7LRM - chains A and B of the 3 polymer chains in the assembly; structure by X-ray diffraction, 3.14 A resolution.

== Chain A ==
Molecule: Reverse transcriptase p66
From: Human immunodeficiency virus type 1
Notes: EC 2.7.7.49, 2.7.7.7, 3.1.26.13
UniProt: P03366 (POL_HV1B1); residues 1-555 here correspond to UniProt positions 600-1154 (UniProt number = residue number + 599)
Sequence (555 residues; each row starts with the number of its first residue):
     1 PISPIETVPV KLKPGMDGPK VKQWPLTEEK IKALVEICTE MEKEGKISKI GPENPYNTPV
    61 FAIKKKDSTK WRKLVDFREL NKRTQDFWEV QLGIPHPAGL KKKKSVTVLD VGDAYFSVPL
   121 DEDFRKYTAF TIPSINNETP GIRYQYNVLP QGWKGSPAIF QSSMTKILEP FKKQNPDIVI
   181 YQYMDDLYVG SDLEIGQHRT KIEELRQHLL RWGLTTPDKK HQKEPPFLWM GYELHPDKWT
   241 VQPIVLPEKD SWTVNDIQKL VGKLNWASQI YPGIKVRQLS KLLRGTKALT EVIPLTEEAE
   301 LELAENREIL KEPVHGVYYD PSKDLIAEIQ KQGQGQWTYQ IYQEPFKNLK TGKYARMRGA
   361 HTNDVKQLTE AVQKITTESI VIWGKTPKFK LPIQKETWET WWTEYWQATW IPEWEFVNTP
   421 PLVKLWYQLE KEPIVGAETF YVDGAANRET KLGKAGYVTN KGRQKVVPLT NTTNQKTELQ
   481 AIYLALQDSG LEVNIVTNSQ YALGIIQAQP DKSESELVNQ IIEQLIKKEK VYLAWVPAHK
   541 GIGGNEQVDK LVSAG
Not modelled in the structure: 554-555
Differences from the reference sequence: engineered mutation Ser280 (Cys879 in P03366), Asn498 (Asp1097 in P03366)
Ion coordination: Ca2+: Asp110, Val111, Asp185 (together with 2'-deoxycytidine-5'-triphosphate)
Small-molecule neighbours: 2'-deoxycytidine-5'-triphosphate (DCP): Lys65, Arg72, Asp110, Val111, Gly112, Asp113, Ala114, Tyr115, Gln151, Met184, Asp185, Lys220
UniProt features mapped onto this chain:
  - region: Phe227 to His235 (RT 'primer grip')
  - motif: Trp398 to Trp414 (Tryptophan repeat motif)
  - binding site (Mg(2+)): Asp110, Asp185, Asp186, Asp443, Glu478, Asp549
  - site: Trp401 (Essential for RT p66/p51 heterodimerization), Trp414 (Essential for RT p66/p51 heterodimerization), Phe440, Tyr441 (Cleavage)
From the paper describing this entry:
  - binding site for 2'-deoxycytidine-5'-triphosphate: Lys65, Arg72
  - catalytic residues: Asp185 (citing earlier work)

== Chain B ==
Molecule: Reverse transcriptase p51
From: Human immunodeficiency virus type 1
Notes: EC 2.7.7.49
UniProt: P03366 (POL_HV1B1); residues 1-428 here correspond to UniProt positions 600-1027 (UniProt number = residue number + 599)
Sequence (429 residues; numbered 0 to 428; the number before each row is that of its first residue; numbering starts at 0):
     0 GPISPIETVP VKLKPGMDGP KVKQWPLTEE KIKALVEICT EMEKEGKISK IGPENPYNTP
    60 VFAIKKKDST KWRKLVDFRE LNKRTQDFWE VQLGIPHPAG LKKKKSVTVL DVGDAYFSVP
   120 LDEDFRKYTA FTIPSINNET PGIRYQYNVL PQGWKGSPAI FQSSMTKILE PFKKQNPDIV
   180 IYQYMDDLYV GSDLEIGQHR TKIEELRQHL LRWGLTTPDK KHQKEPPFLW MGYELHPDKW
   240 TVQPIVLPEK DSWTVNDIQK LVGKLNWASQ IYPGIKVRQL SKLLRGTKAL TEVIPLTEEA
   300 ELELAENREI LKEPVHGVYY DPSKDLIAEI QKQGQGQWTY QIYQEPFKNL KTGKYARMRG
   360 AHTNDVKQLT EAVQKITTES IVIWGKTPKF KLPIQKETWE TWWTEYWQAT WIPEWEFVNT
   420 PPLVKLWYQ
Not modelled in the structure: 0-3, 216-225
Differences from the reference sequence: expression tag (0); engineered mutation Ser280 (Cys879 in P03366)
UniProt features mapped onto this chain:
  - region: Phe227 to His235 (RT 'primer grip')
  - motif: Trp398 to Trp414 (Tryptophan repeat motif)
  - binding site (Mg(2+)): Asp110, Asp185, Asp186
  - site (Essential for RT p66/p51 heterodimerization): Trp401, Trp414

== Chain A / chain B interface ==
Contacting residue pairs (132; chain A residue first):
  Val8(A) - Glu53(B)
  Pro9(A) - Glu53(B)
  Gln85(A) - Glu53(B)  hydrogen bond (side chain-backbone)
  Asp86(A) - Lys20(B)  salt bridge
  Asp86(A) - Pro55(B)
  Phe87(A) - Pro52(B)
  Phe87(A) - Glu53(B)
  Trp88(A) - Lys20(B)
  Trp88(A) - Val21(B)
  Trp88(A) - Lys22(B)
  Trp88(A) - Pro52(B)  hydrogen bond (backbone-backbone)
  Trp88(A) - Asn54(B)
  Trp88(A) - Pro55(B)
  Trp88(A) - Asn57(B)  hydrogen bond
  Trp88(A) - Thr131(B)
  Trp88(A) - Arg143(B)
  Val90(A) - Pro140(B)
  Val90(A) - Gly141(B)  hydrogen bond (backbone-backbone)
  Val90(A) - Arg143(B)
  Leu92(A) - Pro133(B)  hydrophobic
  Leu92(A) - Asn137(B)
  Gly93(A) - Asn137(B)  hydrogen bond (backbone-side chain)
  Ile94(A) - Asn137(B)
  Pro95(A) - Asn136(B)
  Pro95(A) - Asn137(B)
  His96(A) - Asn136(B)  hydrogen bond (backbone-side chain)
  Gly99(A) - Asn136(B)
  Leu100(A) - Asn136(B)
  Ala158(A) - Pro52(B)
  Gln161(A) - Pro140(B)
  Ser162(A) - Pro52(B)
  Thr165(A) - Ile142(B)
  Glu169(A) - Lys49(B)  salt bridge
  Lys172(A) - Glu138(B)  salt bridge
  Lys172(A) - Thr139(B)  hydrogen bond
  Ile180(A) - Glu138(B)
  Tyr181(A) - Asn136(B)  hydrogen bond
  Tyr181(A) - Glu138(B)
  Gln182(A) - Glu138(B)  hydrogen bond (backbone-backbone)
  Gln182(A) - Thr139(B)
  Gln182(A) - Pro140(B)
  Arg358(A) - Gln394(B)
  Arg358(A) - Glu396(B)  salt bridge
  Gln373(A) - Glu396(B)
  Gln373(A) - Thr397(B)  hydrogen bond
  Thr376(A) - Thr400(B)
  Thr376(A) - Trp401(B)
  Ile380(A) - Leu26(B)
  Ile380(A) - Thr27(B)
  Val381(A) - Pro25(B)  hydrophobic
  Val381(A) - Ile135(B)
  Val381(A) - Asn136(B)  hydrogen bond (backbone-backbone)
  Val381(A) - Asn137(B)
  Ile382(A) - Ile135(B)
  Ile382(A) - Asn136(B)
  Trp383(A) - Ile135(B)
  Gly384(A) - Thr27(B)
  Gly384(A) - Glu28(B)  hydrogen bond (backbone-backbone)
  Gly384(A) - Ile135(B)
  Trp402(A) - Lys331(B)  hydrogen bond (backbone-side chain)
  Trp402(A) - His361(B)
  Trp402(A) - Thr362(B)
  Trp402(A) - Asp364(B)
  Tyr405(A) - Lys331(B)  hydrogen bond (backbone-side chain)
  Trp406(A) - Lys331(B)
  Trp406(A) - Asn418(B)  hydrogen bond
  Trp406(A) - Pro420(B)  hydrophobic
  Trp406(A) - Pro421(B)
  Gln407(A) - Lys331(B)  hydrogen bond (backbone-side chain)
  Gln407(A) - Pro392(B)
  Gln407(A) - Ile393(B)
  Gln407(A) - Gln394(B)
  Gln407(A) - Val417(B)  hydrogen bond (side chain-backbone)
  Gln407(A) - Asn418(B)  hydrogen bond
  Ala408(A) - Lys331(B)
  Ala408(A) - Trp337(B)  hydrophobic
  Ala408(A) - Asp364(B)
  Ala408(A) - Pro392(B)  hydrogen bond (backbone-backbone)
  Ala408(A) - Ile393(B)
  Ala408(A) - Thr397(B)
  Thr409(A) - Asp364(B)
  Trp410(A) - Thr362(B)
  Trp410(A) - Asn363(B)
  Trp410(A) - Val365(B)  hydrophobic
  Trp410(A) - Trp401(B)  hydrophobic
  Trp410(A) - Tyr405(B)
  Pro412(A) - Trp401(B)  hydrophobic
  Pro433(A) - Asn255(B)
  Pro433(A) - Leu289(B)  hydrophobic
  Pro433(A) - Thr290(B)
  Ile434(A) - Thr290(B)
  Val435(A) - Thr290(B)
  Thr439(A) - Ala288(B)
  Thr439(A) - Leu289(B)  hydrogen bond (side chain-backbone)
  Tyr441(A) - Val254(B)
  Tyr441(A) - Gln258(B)  hydrogen bond
  Tyr441(A) - Thr286(B)
  Tyr441(A) - Lys287(B)  hydrogen bond (side chain-backbone)
  Thr459(A) - Thr286(B)
  Asn460(A) - Thr286(B)
  Asn460(A) - Lys287(B)
  Asn460(A) - Ala288(B)
  Asn494(A) - Leu289(B)
  Val496(A) - Gln258(B)
  Val496(A) - Leu289(B)  hydrophobic
  Gln500(A) - Leu422(B)
  Leu503(A) - Leu422(B)  hydrophobic
  Gly504(A) - Pro420(B)
  Gln507(A) - Leu422(B)
  Tyr532(A) - Asn255(B)  hydrogen bond
  Tyr532(A) - Lys259(B)
  Tyr532(A) - Leu289(B)  hydrophobic
  Ala534(A) - Asn255(B)
  Ala534(A) - Lys259(B)
  Trp535(A) - Lys259(B)
  Trp535(A) - Val423(B)  hydrophobic
  Val536(A) - Gln258(B)
  Pro537(A) - Gly262(B)
  Pro537(A) - Asn265(B)
  Lys540(A) - Asn265(B)
  Lys540(A) - Ser280(B)  hydrogen bond (backbone-side chain)
  Gly541(A) - Ser280(B)
  Gly541(A) - Leu283(B)
  Ile542(A) - Val261(B)  hydrophobic
  Ile542(A) - Leu283(B)
  Gly543(A) - Leu283(B)  hydrogen bond (backbone-backbone)
  Gly543(A) - Arg284(B)
  Gly543(A) - Gly285(B)
  Gly544(A) - Gly285(B)
  Gly544(A) - Thr286(B)
  Gln547(A) - Arg284(B)  hydrogen bond (side chain-backbone)
  Gln547(A) - Thr286(B)
Interface residues without a listed pair, chain A (71 interface residues in all): Ile159, Val179, Arg356, Thr386, Glu399, Thr403, Glu432, Val458
Interface residues without a listed pair, chain B (65 interface residues in all): Gly51, Gly333, Leu368, Thr419

== Overview ==
71 residues of chain A and 65 residues of chain B are in contact; the contacts include 26 hydrogen bonds and 4
salt bridges. Polar contacts include Asp86(A)-Lys20(B), Glu169(A)-Lys49(B) and Lys172(A)-Glu138(B). Ligands of
chain A: 2'-deoxycytidine-5'-triphosphate. From the paper: the catalytic residue Asp185(A); a binding site for
2'-deoxycytidine-5'-triphosphate at Lys65(A) and Arg72(A).
Chain A is Reverse transcriptase p66 and chain B is Reverse transcriptase p51, both from Human
immunodeficiency virus type 1; the structure, Structure of HIV-1 Reverse Transcriptase in complex with DNA,
dCTP, and CA(2+) ion, was determined by X-ray diffraction together with 7LRI, 7LRX, 7LRY and 7LSK from the
same study.
